Entry 8Y69 (electron microscopy, 3.38 A resolution); this record covers chains C and D of the 8 polymer chains in the assembly.

Chain C:
Molecule: E3 ubiquitin-protein ligase ZNRF3
From: Homo sapiens
Notes: EC 2.3.2.27
UniProt: Q9ULT6 (ZNRF3_HUMAN); residues 56-243 here = UniProt positions 56-243
Sequence (188 residues; each row starts with the number of its first residue):
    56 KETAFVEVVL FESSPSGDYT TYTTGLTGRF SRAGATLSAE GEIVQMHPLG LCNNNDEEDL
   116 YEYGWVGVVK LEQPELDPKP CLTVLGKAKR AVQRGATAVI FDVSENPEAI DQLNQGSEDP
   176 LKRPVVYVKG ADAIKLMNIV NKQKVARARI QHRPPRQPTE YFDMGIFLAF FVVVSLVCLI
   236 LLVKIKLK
Unresolved in the structure: 68-74
Swiss-Prot annotation at these positions:
  - mutagenesis: Pro103 (P103A: Abolishes interaction with RSPO1 and prevents subsequent membrane clearance)

Chain D:
Molecule: Leucine-rich repeat-containing G-protein coupled receptor 4
From: Homo sapiens
UniProt: Q9BXB1 (LGR4_HUMAN); residues 33-820 here = UniProt positions 33-820
Sequence (788 residues; numbered 33 to 820; the number before each row is that of its first residue):
    33 CSCDGDRRVD CSGKGLTAVP EGLSAFTQAL DISMNNITQL PEDAFANFPF LEELQLAGND
    93 LSFIHPKALS GLKELKVLTL QNNQLKTVPS EAIRGLSALQ SLRLDANHIT SVPEDSFEGL
   153 VQLRHLWLDD NSLTEVPVHP LSNLPTLQAL TLALNKISSI PDFAFTNLSS LVVLHLHNNK
   213 IRSLSQHCFD GLDNLETLDL NYNNLGEFPQ AIKALPSLKE LGFHSNSISV IPDGAFDGNP
   273 LLRTIHLYDN PLSFVGNSAF HNLSDLHSLV IRGASMVQQF PNLTGTVHLE SLTLTGTKIS
   333 SIPNNLCQEQ KMLRTLDLSY NNIRDLPSFN GCHALEEISL QRNQIYQIKE GTFQGLISLR
   393 ILDLSRNLIH EIHSRAFATL GPITNLDVSF NELTSFPTEG LNGLNQLKLV GNFKLKEALA
   453 AKDFVNLRSL SVPYAYQCCA FWGCDSYANL NTEDNSLQDH SVAQEKGTAD AANVTSTLEN
   513 EEHSQIIIHC TPSTGAFKPC EYLLGSWMIR LTVWFIFLVA LFFNLLVILT TFACATSLPS
   573 SKLFIGLISV SNLFMGIYTG ILTFLDAVSW GRFAEFGIWW ETGSGCKVAG FLAVFSSESA
   633 IFLLMLATVE RSLSAKDIMK NGKSNHLKQF RVAALLAFLG ATVAGCFPLF HRGEYSASPL
   693 CLPFPTGETP SLGFTVTLVL LNSLAFLLMA VIYTKLYCNL EKEDLSENSQ SSMIKHVAWL
   753 IFTNCIFFCP VAFFSFAPLI TAISISPEIM KSVTLIFFPL PACLNPVLYV FFNPKFKEDW
   813 KLLKRRVT
Unresolved in the structure: 477-517, 650-656, 734-738
Disulfides: Cys33-Cys43, Cys339-Cys364, Cys618-Cys693
Sequence notes: conflict Ala78 (Lys in Q9BXB1), Cys566 (Ser in Q9BXB1), Ala567 (Cys in Q9BXB1)
Swiss-Prot annotation at these positions:
  - glycosylation (N-linked (GlcNAc...) asparagine): Asn68, Asn199, Asn294, Asn314, Asn505
  - natural variant: Ile96 (I96V: In DPSL; uncertain significance), Gly363 (G363C: In DPSL; uncertain significance)
Reported in the primary citation:
  - binding site for cholesterol: Phe804
  - mutagenesis - W751A, F804A: decreased signaling in response to RSPO1
  - mutagenesis - Q742K: decreased signaling

Chain C / chain D interface:
Residue-residue contacts (24):
  Phe60(C) - Ile518(D)
  Phe60(C) - Ile519(D)
  Glu62(C) - Arg460(D)  salt bridge
  Thr75(C) - Arg392(D)
  Thr76(C) - Arg392(D)
  Tyr77(C) - Thr416(D)
  Tyr77(C) - Gly435(D)
  Thr78(C) - Asn437(D)  hydrogen bond (backbone-side chain)
  Thr78(C) - Asn458(D)  hydrogen bond (backbone-side chain)
  Thr78(C) - Arg460(D)
  Thr79(C) - Asn458(D)  hydrogen bond
  Gln206(C) - Ile519(D)
  Pro209(C) - Ile519(D)  hydrophobic
  Tyr216(C) - Ser778(D)
  Tyr216(C) - Glu780(D)
  Phe217(C) - Ser538(D)
  Met219(C) - Ile781(D)  hydrophobic
  Gly220(C) - Ile541(D)
  Ile221(C) - Met540(D)  hydrophobic
  Ala224(C) - Met540(D)
  Ala224(C) - Ile541(D)  hydrophobic
  Phe225(C) - Met540(D)
  Leu231(C) - Phe547(D)  hydrophobic
  Leu237(C) - Phe804(D)  hydrophobic
Interface residues without a listed pair, chain C (21 interface residues in all): Gly80, Pro210, Leu223
Interface residues without a listed pair, chain D (21 interface residues in all): Glu368, Trp474, Cys476, Thr544, Phe789
From the paper, about this interface:
  - interface residues, chain D: Phe804(D)

Overview:
Chain C and chain D each contribute 21 residues to their interface, with 3 hydrogen bonds and 1 salt bridge.
Polar contacts include Glu62(C)-Arg460(D), Thr78(C)-Asn437(D) and Thr78(C)-Asn458(D). From the paper: a
binding site for cholesterol at Phe804(D); W751A and F804A of chain D reduce signaling in response to RSPO1.
Chain C is E3 ubiquitin-protein ligase ZNRF3 and chain D is Leucine-rich repeat-containing G-protein coupled
receptor 4, both from Homo sapiens; the structure, LGR4-RSPO2-ZNRF3 (2:2:2), was determined by electron
microscopy (same publication as 8XFP, 8XFS and 8XFT).
